Entry 7U5E (electron microscopy, 4.03 A resolution (low resolution: residue-level contacts below are approximate; hydrogen-bond / salt-bridge calls are withheld)); this record covers chains 2 and D of the 13 polymer chains in the assembly.

Chain 2:
Molecule: Target strand DNA
Sequence (116 nucleotides; numbered -55 to 60; the number before each row is that of its first residue; numbers below 1 keep their minus sign (DC-55 is residue -55)):
   -55 CTGGCTGGCG AACGAGCGCA AGGTGGTGGC CCCATCAGCC ACATCCCGGC ACTCGAAGTC
     5 CCCAACTTGG ATGATTTCTT CCAGTCCTGG TAAGCACCCG AATCATCCTC TTGCGG
Unresolved in the structure: -55 to 4, 38-60

Chain D:
Molecule: Cas7
From: Aeromonas salmonicida
Sequence (347 residues; row label = number of the first residue in the row):
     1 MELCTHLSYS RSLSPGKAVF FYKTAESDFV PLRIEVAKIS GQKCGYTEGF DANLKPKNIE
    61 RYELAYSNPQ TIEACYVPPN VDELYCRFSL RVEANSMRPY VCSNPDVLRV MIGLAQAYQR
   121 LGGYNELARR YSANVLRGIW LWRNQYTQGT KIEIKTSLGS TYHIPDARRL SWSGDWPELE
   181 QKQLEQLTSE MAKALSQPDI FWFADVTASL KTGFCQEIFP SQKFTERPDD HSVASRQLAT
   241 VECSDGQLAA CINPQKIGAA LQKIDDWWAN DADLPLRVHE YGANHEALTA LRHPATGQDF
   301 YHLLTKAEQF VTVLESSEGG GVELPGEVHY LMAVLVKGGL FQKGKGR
Unresolved in the structure: 1-2, 345-347

How chain 2 and chain D interact:
Pairs across the interface (10):
  DG13(2) - Tyr66(D)
  DG14(2) - Ser67(D)
  DA15(2) - His231(D)
  DT16(2) - Asn68(D)
  DT16(2) - Pro69(D)
  DT16(2) - Gln70(D)
  DT16(2) - Arg227(D)
  DT16(2) - His231(D)
  DT23(2) - Leu340(D)
  DT24(2) - Gln342(D)
Also at the interface, not in a pair above, chain 2 (9 interface residues in all): DG17, DT20, DC25
Also at the interface, not in a pair above, chain D (12 interface residues in all): Thr5, Thr47, Phe224

Overview:
9 residues of chain 2 and 12 residues of chain D are in contact.
Here chain 2 is Target strand DNA and chain D is Cas7 (Aeromonas salmonicida). Entry 7U5E (I-F3b Cascade-TniQ
partial R-loop complex) was determined by electron microscopy, deposited together with 7U5D.
